Entry 2Z3R (X-ray diffraction, 2.00 A resolution); this record covers chains A and B.

# Chain A
Protein: Interleukin-15
Organism: Homo sapiens
UniProt: P40933 (IL15_HUMAN); residues 1-114 here correspond to UniProt positions 49-162 (UniProt number = residue number + 48)
Chain sequence (119 residues; each row starts with the number of its first residue; numbers below 1 keep their minus sign (Ala-4 is residue -4)):
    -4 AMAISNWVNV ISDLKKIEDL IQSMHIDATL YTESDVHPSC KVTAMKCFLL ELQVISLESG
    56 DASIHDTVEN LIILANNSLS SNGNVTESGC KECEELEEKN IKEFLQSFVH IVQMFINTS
Unresolved in the structure: 77-80, 113-114
Differences from the reference sequence: expression tag (-4 to 0)
Disulfide bonds: Cys35-Cys85, Cys42-Cys88
Curated features (UniProtKB/Swiss-Prot):
  - glycosylation: Asn79 (N-linked (GlcNAc...) asparagine)
What the authors report for this chain:
  - post-translational modification sites: Asn71, Asn79, Asn112 (proposed by the authors, not directly observed)

# Chain B
Protein: Interleukin-15 receptor alpha chain
Organism: Homo sapiens
Notes: fragment: IL-15Ra, residues in database 31-132
UniProt: Q13261 (I15RA_HUMAN); residues 1-102 here correspond to UniProt positions 31-132 (UniProt number = residue number + 30)
Chain sequence (107 residues; each row starts with the number of its first residue; numbers below 1 keep their minus sign (Ala-4 is residue -4)):
    -4 AMAISITCPP PMSVEHADIW VKSYSLYSRE RYICNSGFKR KAGTSSLTEC VLNKATNVAH
    56 WTTPSLKCIR DPALVHQRPA PPSTVTTAGV TPQPESLSPS GKEPAAS
Unresolved in the structure: -4 to -1, 74-102
Differences from the reference sequence: expression tag (-4 to 0)
Disulfide bonds: Cys3-Cys45, Cys29-Cys63

# How chain A and chain B interact
Contacting residue pairs (29):
  His20(A) - Arg24(B)
  Asp22(A) - Arg24(B)  salt bridge
  Asp22(A) - Arg26(B)  salt bridge
  Ala23(A) - Arg26(B)
  Thr24(A) - Arg35(B)  hydrogen bond (backbone-side chain)
  Tyr26(A) - Lys34(B)
  Tyr26(A) - Arg35(B)  hydrogen bond (side chain-backbone)
  Tyr26(A) - Ala37(B)  hydrophobic
  Leu45(A) - Gly38(B)
  Glu46(A) - Arg35(B)  salt bridge
  Glu46(A) - Ala37(B)
  Glu46(A) - Gly38(B)  hydrogen bond (side chain-backbone)
  Val49(A) - Gly38(B)
  Val49(A) - Thr39(B)
  Leu52(A) - Ser60(B)
  Glu53(A) - Arg26(B)  salt bridge
  Glu53(A) - Ser40(B)  hydrogen bond
  Glu53(A) - Ser41(B)
  Glu53(A) - Leu42(B)
  Glu87(A) - Pro67(B)
  Cys88(A) - Ala37(B)  hydrophobic
  Glu89(A) - Lys34(B)
  Glu89(A) - Arg35(B)
  Glu89(A) - Lys36(B)
  Glu89(A) - Ala37(B)  hydrogen bond (side chain-backbone)
  Glu89(A) - Ile64(B)
  Glu89(A) - Pro67(B)
  Glu90(A) - Ala68(B)
  Glu93(A) - Arg35(B)  salt bridge
Also at the interface, not in a pair above, chain A (16 interface residues in all): Leu25
The authors on this interface:
  - specific contacts: Glu87(A)-Pro67(B) (hydrophobic contact)

# Overview
Chain A and chain B form an interface of 16 and 15 residues respectively; the contacts include 5 hydrogen
bonds and 5 salt bridges. Polar contacts include Asp22(A)-Arg24(B), Asp22(A)-Arg26(B) and Glu46(A)-Arg35(B).
The authors report a hydrophobic contact between Glu87(A) and Pro67(B). From the paper: modification sites
Asn71(A), Asn79(A) and Asn112(A).
Chain A is Interleukin-15 and chain B is Interleukin-15 receptor alpha chain, both from Homo sapiens; the
structure, Crystal structure of the IL-15/IL-15Ra complex, was determined by X-ray diffraction together with
2Z3Q from the same study.
